PDB entry 5CSX | X-ray diffraction, 2.51 A resolution | chain A

# Chain A
Name: Serine/threonine-protein kinase B-raf
Organism: Homo sapiens
Notes: EC 2.7.11.1
UniProtKB: P15056 (BRAF_HUMAN); numbering as in UniProt (aligned over 442-721)
Chain sequence (282 residues; numbered 442 to 723; the number before each row is that of its first residue):
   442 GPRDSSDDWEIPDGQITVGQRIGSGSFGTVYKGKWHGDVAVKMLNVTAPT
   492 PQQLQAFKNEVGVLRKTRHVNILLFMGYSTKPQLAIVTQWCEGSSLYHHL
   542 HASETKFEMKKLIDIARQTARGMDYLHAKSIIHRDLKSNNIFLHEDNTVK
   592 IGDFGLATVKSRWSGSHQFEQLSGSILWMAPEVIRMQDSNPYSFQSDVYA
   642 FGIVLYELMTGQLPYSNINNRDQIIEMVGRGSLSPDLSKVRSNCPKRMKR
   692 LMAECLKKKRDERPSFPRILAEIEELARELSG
Not modelled in the structure: 442-447, 604-613, 630-631, 721-723
Sequence notes: engineered mutation Pro443 (Arg in P15056), Ala543 (Ile in P15056), Ser544 (Ile in P15056), Lys551 (Ile in P15056), Arg562 (Gln in P15056), Asn588 (Leu in P15056), Ser630 (Lys in P15056), Glu667 (Phe in P15056), Ser673 (Tyr in P15056), Arg688 (Ala in P15056), Ser706 (Leu in P15056), Arg709 (Gln in P15056), Glu713 (Ser in P15056), Glu716 (Leu in P15056), Glu720 (Ser in P15056); expression tag (722-723)
Residues lining bound ligands:
  - 54J (N-(3-{5-[(1-ethylpiperidin-4-yl)(methyl)amino]-3-(pyrimidin-5-yl)-1H-pyrrolo[3,2-b]pyridin-1-yl}-2,4-difluorophenyl)propane-1-sulfonamide): Ile463, Gly464, Val471, Ala481, Val482, Lys483, Leu505, Leu514, Phe516, Ile527, Thr529, Gln530, Trp531, Cys532, Phe583, Gly593, Asp594, Phe595, Leu597, Lys601
  - alpha-D-glucopyranose (GLC): Glu501, Val504, Leu505, Thr508, Ile513, Leu567, Ile572, His574, Ile592, Gly593, Asp594, Lys601, Arg603
Curated features (UniProtKB/Swiss-Prot):
  - active site: Asp576 (Proton acceptor)
  - binding site (ATP): Ile463 to Val471, Lys483
  - modified residue: Ser446 (Phosphoserine), Ser447 (Phosphoserine), Arg671 (Omega-N-methylarginine)
  - cross-link: Lys578 (Glycyl lysine isopeptide (Lys-Gly) (interchain with G-Cter in ubiquitin))
  - natural variant: Arg462 (R462I: In CRC), Ile463 (I463S: In CRC), Gly464 (G464E: In CRC; G464V: In a colorectal cancer cell line), Gly466 (G466A: In melanoma; G466E: In melanoma; G466V: In LNCR), Ser467 (S467A: In CFC1), Phe468 (F468S: In CFC1), Gly469 (G469A: In NHL; G469E: In CFC1 and colon cancer; G469R: In NHL; G469V: In a colorectal adenocarcinoma sample), Leu485 (L485F: In CFC1), Lys499 (K499E: In CFC1; K499N: In CFC1), Glu501 (E501G: In CFC1; E501K: In CFC1), Leu525 (L525P: In CFC1), Trp531 (W531C: In NS7), 12 further natural variant entries in UniProt
  - mutagenesis: Lys483 (K483S: Reduces kinase activity with MAP2K1), Arg509 (R509H: Loss of MAP2K1-mediated-BRAF-KSR1 dimerization), Lys578 (K578R: Blocks EGF-induced ubiquitination and ERK activation), Ile666 (I666R: No effect on MAP2K1-mediated-BRAF-KSR1 dimerization, however loss of BRAF-mediated phosphorylation of MAP2K1), Arg671 (R671K: Increased kinase activity and stability in response to EGF treatment)
Reported in the primary citation:
  - binding site for 54J: Asp594, Phe595, Lys601

# In short
Bound to chain A: compound 54J and alpha-D-glucopyranose. From UniProt: active-site residue Asp576, 10
ATP-binding residues and 5 mutagenesis sites. The paper reports a binding site for 54J at Asp594, Phe595 and
Lys601.
Chain A is Serine/threonine-protein kinase B-raf (Homo sapiens); the structure, Crystal structure of B-raf in
complex with bi 882370, was determined by X-ray diffraction, deposited together with 5CSW.
